Entry 6EOF (X-ray diffraction, 1.59 A resolution); this record covers chain A.

Chain A:
Protein: 78 kDa glucose-regulated protein
From: Cricetulus griseus
Reference sequence: G3I8R9 (G3I8R9_CRIGR); residues 28-549 here = UniProt positions 28-549
Sequence (522 residues; numbered 28 to 549; the number before each row is that of its first residue):
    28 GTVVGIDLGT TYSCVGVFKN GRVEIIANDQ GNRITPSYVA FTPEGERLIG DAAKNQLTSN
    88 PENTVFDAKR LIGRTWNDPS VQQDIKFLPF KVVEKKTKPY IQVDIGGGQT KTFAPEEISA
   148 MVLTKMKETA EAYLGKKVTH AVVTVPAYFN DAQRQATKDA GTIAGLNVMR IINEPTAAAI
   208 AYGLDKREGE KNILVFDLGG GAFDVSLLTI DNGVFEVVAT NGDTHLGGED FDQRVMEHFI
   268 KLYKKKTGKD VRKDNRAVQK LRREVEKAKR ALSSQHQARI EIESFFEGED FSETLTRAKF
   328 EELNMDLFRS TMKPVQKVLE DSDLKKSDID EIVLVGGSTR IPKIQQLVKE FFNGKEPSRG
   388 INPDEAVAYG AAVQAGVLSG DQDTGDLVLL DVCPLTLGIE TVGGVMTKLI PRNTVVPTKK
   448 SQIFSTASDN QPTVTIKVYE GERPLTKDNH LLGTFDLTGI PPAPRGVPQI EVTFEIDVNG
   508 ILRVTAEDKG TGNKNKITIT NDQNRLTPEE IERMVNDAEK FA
Not modelled in the structure: 28, 549
Construct notes: engineered mutation Ala229 (Thr in G3I8R9)
Covalently attached groups: adenosine monophosphate (AMP) linked to Thr518
UniProt features mapped onto this chain:
  - region: Gln409 to Val419 (Interdomain linker)
  - binding site (ATP): Gly36 to Tyr39, Lys96, Glu293 to Ser300, Gly364 to Arg367
  - modified residue: Ser86 (Phosphoserine), Lys125 (N6-acetyllysine), Tyr160 (3'-nitrotyrosine), Lys213 (N6-acetyllysine), Lys271 (N6-acetyllysine), Lys326 (N6-acetyllysine), Lys353 (N6-acetyllysine), Lys447 (N6-succinyllysine), Arg492 (Omega-N-methylarginine), Thr518 (O-AMP-threonine)
  - cross-link (Glycyl lysine isopeptide (Lys-Gly)): Lys352 (interchain with G-Cter in SUMO2), Lys353 (interchain with G-Cter in SUMO1)
  - mutagenesis: Leu414 to Leu417 (Abolished homooligomerization), Val461 (V461F: Impaired substrate-binding), Thr518 (T518A: Abolishes AMPylation), Thr525 (T525A: Does not affect AMPylation), Thr527 (T527A: Does not affect AMPylation)
From the paper describing this entry:
  - post-translational modification sites: Thr518
  - mutagenesis - T229A: decreased catalytic activity (citing earlier work)

Summary:
Curated annotation (UniProt) lists 17 ATP-binding residues and 8 mutagenesis sites. From the paper: T229A
reduces catalytic activity; a modification site at Thr518.
Chain A is 78 kDa glucose-regulated protein (Cricetulus griseus); the structure, Crystal structure of
AMPylated GRP78 in ADP state, was determined by X-ray diffraction, deposited together with 5O4P, 6EOB, 6EOC
and 6EOE.
